Entry 5DRZ (X-ray diffraction, 2.54 A resolution); this record covers chains L and H of the 3 polymer chains in the assembly.

== Chain L ==
Molecule: HIV Antibody F240 Light Chain
Organism: Homo sapiens
Notes: antibody fragment or engineered binder
Amino-acid sequence (220 residues; numbered 1 to 214 plus 6 insertion-coded residues; the number before each row is that of its first residue; a row labelled like 27A-27F holds insertion residues (27A, then the next letters in order)):
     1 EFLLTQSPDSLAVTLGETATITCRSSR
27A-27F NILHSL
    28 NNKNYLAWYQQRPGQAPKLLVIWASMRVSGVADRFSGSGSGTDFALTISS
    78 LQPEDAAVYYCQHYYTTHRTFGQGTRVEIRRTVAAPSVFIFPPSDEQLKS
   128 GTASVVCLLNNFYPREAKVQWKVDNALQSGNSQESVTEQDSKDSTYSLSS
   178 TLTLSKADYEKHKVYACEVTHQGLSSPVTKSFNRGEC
Not modelled in the structure: 1, 212-214
Cystine bridges: Cys-23/Cys-88, Cys-134/Cys-194
Ligand contacts: Mg2+ (MG): Pro-80, Ala-83, Ile-106, Gln-166, Asp-167, Ser-168, Ser-171

== Chain H ==
Molecule: HIV Antibody F240 Heavy Chain
Organism: Homo sapiens
Notes: antibody fragment or engineered binder
Amino-acid sequence (232 residues; row label = number of the first residue in the row; a row labelled like 82A-82C holds insertion residues (82A, then the next letters in order)):
     1 QVQLVQSGGGVVKPGASSRLSCAASGFTFTDYYMSWIRQAPGKGLEWVAY
    51 IT
   52A K
    53 DGSEKKYADSLQHRFAVSRDNANNLVFLQL
82A-82C NTV
    83 EDDDTGVYYCARDDGYYD
100A-100H RSGYYGVF
   101 DLWGQGIRVTVSSASTKGPSVFPLAPSSKSTSGGTAALGCLVKDYFPEPV
   151 TVSWNSGALTSGVHTFPAVLQSSGLYSLSSVVTVPSSSLGTQTYICNVNH
   201 KPSNTKVDKRVEPKSCDKTH
Not modelled in the structure: 216-220
Cystine bridges: Cys-22/Cys-92, Cys-140/Cys-196

== How chain L and chain H interact ==
Contacting residue pairs (75; chain L residue first):
  Tyr-32(L) / Tyr-98(H)  hydrogen bond
  Ala-34(L) / Val-100G(H)  hydrophobic
  Tyr-36(L) / Val-100G(H)
  Tyr-36(L) / Phe-100H(H)  hydrogen bond (side chain-backbone)
  Tyr-36(L) / Trp-103(H)
  Gln-38(L) / Gln-39(H)  hydrogen bond
  Gln-38(L) / Tyr-91(H)  hydrogen bond
  Gln-42(L) / Tyr-91(H)
  Ala-43(L) / Tyr-91(H)  hydrophobic
  Ala-43(L) / Trp-103(H)  hydrophobic
  Ala-43(L) / Gly-104(H)
  Pro-44(L) / Trp-103(H)
  Leu-46(L) / Val-100G(H)  hydrophobic
  Leu-46(L) / Phe-100H(H)
  Tyr-87(L) / Gln-39(H)  hydrogen bond
  Tyr-87(L) / Leu-45(H)  hydrophobic
  Gln-89(L) / Gly-100F(H)
  Gln-89(L) / Val-100G(H)
  Gln-89(L) / Phe-100H(H)
  Tyr-91(L) / Tyr-100E(H)
  Tyr-91(L) / Gly-100F(H)
  Tyr-91(L) / Val-100G(H)  hydrophobic
  Tyr-92(L) / Tyr-100E(H)
  Thr-94(L) / Tyr-100D(H)
  Arg-96(L) / Ser-35(H)
  Arg-96(L) / Trp-47(H)
  Arg-96(L) / Tyr-50(H)
  Arg-96(L) / Asp-95(H)  salt bridge
  Arg-96(L) / Tyr-100D(H)
  Arg-96(L) / Gly-100F(H)
  Arg-96(L) / Val-100G(H)
  Arg-96(L) / Phe-100H(H)
  Phe-98(L) / Leu-45(H)  hydrophobic
  Phe-98(L) / Phe-100H(H)  hydrophobic
  Phe-116(L) / Ser-130(H)
  Phe-116(L) / Thr-131(H)
  Phe-116(L) / Ser-132(H)
  Phe-116(L) / Thr-135(H)
  Phe-116(L) / Ala-137(H)  hydrophobic
  Ile-117(L) / Lys-129(H)  hydrogen bond (backbone-backbone)
  Ile-117(L) / Ser-130(H)
  Phe-118(L) / Leu-124(H)
  Phe-118(L) / Ala-125(H)
  Phe-118(L) / Ser-130(H)
  Phe-118(L) / Ala-137(H)
  Phe-118(L) / Leu-138(H)  hydrophobic
  Ser-121(L) / Phe-122(H)
  Ser-121(L) / Pro-123(H)
  Asp-122(L) / Lys-214(H)  salt bridge
  Glu-123(L) / Phe-122(H)
  Glu-123(L) / Pro-123(H)
  Glu-123(L) / Lys-209(H)
  Gln-124(L) / Phe-122(H)
  Ser-131(L) / Leu-141(H)
  Val-133(L) / Leu-124(H)  hydrophobic
  Leu-135(L) / Phe-166(H)  hydrophobic
  Leu-135(L) / Val-181(H)  hydrophobic
  Asn-137(L) / His-164(H)  hydrogen bond
  Asn-137(L) / Thr-183(H)
  Asn-138(L) / His-164(H)  hydrogen bond
  Gln-160(L) / Val-169(H)
  Gln-160(L) / Leu-170(H)  hydrogen bond (side chain-backbone)
  Gln-160(L) / Gln-171(H)
  Glu-161(L) / Val-169(H)
  Ser-162(L) / Phe-166(H)
  Ser-162(L) / Pro-167(H)  hydrogen bond (side chain-backbone)
  Val-163(L) / Pro-167(H)
  Thr-164(L) / Phe-166(H)
  Asp-167(L) / His-164(H)
  Ser-174(L) / His-164(H)  hydrogen bond
  Ser-174(L) / Phe-166(H)
  Leu-175(L) / Phe-166(H)
  Ser-176(L) / Phe-166(H)
  Ser-208(L) / Lys-129(H)
  Phe-209(L) / Lys-129(H)
Also at the interface, not in a pair above, chain L (46 interface residues in all): His-27D, Ile-49, Trp-50, Thr-93, Ser-114, Val-115, Glu-165, Lys-207
Also at the interface, not in a pair above, chain H (46 interface residues in all): Glu-46, Lys-58, Gly-100C, Asp-101, Val-121, Ala-136, Lys-143, Ala-168, Ser-179

== In short ==
Chain L and chain H each contribute 46 residues to their interface; the contacts include 11 hydrogen bonds and
2 salt bridges. Polar pairs include Arg-96(L)/Asp-95(H), Asp-122(L)/Lys-214(H) and Tyr-32(L)/Tyr-98(H).
Ligands of chain L: Mg2+.
Chain L is HIV Antibody F240 Light Chain and chain H is HIV Antibody F240 Heavy Chain, both from Homo sapiens;
the structure, Crystal structure of anti-HIV-1 antibody F240 Fab in complex with gp41 peptide, was determined
by X-ray diffraction.
